PDB entry 8OIC | X-ray diffraction, 2.80 A resolution | chains A and C of the 4 polymer chains in the assembly

== Chain A (and C) ==
Name: Inosine-uridine preferring nucleoside hydrolase family protein
From: Trichomonas vaginalis
Notes: chain C of this document is another copy of the same molecule, construct and numbering; everything in this record applies to it too
UniProt: A2FTT0 (A2FTT0_TRIV3); residues 1-347 here = UniProt positions 1-347
Sequence (367 residues; numbered -19 to 347; the number before each row is that of its first residue; numbers below 1 keep their minus sign (Met-19 is residue -19)):
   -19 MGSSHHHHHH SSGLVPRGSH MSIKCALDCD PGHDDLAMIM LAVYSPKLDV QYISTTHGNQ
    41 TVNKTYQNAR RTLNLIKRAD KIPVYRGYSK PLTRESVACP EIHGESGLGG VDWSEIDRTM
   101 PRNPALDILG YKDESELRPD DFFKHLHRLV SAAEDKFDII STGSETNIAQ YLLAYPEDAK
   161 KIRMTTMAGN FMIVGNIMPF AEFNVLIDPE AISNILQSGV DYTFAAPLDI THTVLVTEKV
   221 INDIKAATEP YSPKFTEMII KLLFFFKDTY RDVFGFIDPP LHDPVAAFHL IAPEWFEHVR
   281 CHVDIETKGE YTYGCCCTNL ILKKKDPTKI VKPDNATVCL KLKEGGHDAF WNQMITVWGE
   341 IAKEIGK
Not modelled in the structure: -19 to 0, 79-84, 347 (chain C: -19 to 0, 77-84, 347)
Construct notes: initiating methionine (-19); expression tag (-18 to 0)
Bound ions: Ca2+: Asp10, Asp15, Thr142, Asp263 (together with bicine)
Residues lining bound ligands: bicine (BCN): Asp14, Asp15, Asn39, Thr142, Met167, Asn176, Ile177, Glu182, Phe183, Asn184, Leu208, Tyr250, His262, Asp263
Reported in the primary citation:
  - Ca2+ coordination: Asp10, Asp15, Thr142, Asp263
  - catalytic residues: His262 (citing earlier work)
  - catalytic residues: His83 (by similarity / conservation)

== Interface between chain A and chain C ==
Residue-residue contacts (51; chain A residue first):
  Asn170(A) - Phe180(C)
  Phe171(A) - Val174(C)
  Phe171(A) - Phe180(C)
  Met172(A) - Val174(C)
  Ile173(A) - Val174(C)
  Ile173(A) - Phe180(C)
  Val174(A) - Phe171(C)
  Val174(A) - Met172(C)
  Val174(A) - Ile173(C)
  Val174(A) - Val174(C)
  Asn176(A) - Ile301(C)
  Pro179(A) - Thr298(C)
  Phe180(A) - Asn170(C)
  Phe180(A) - Phe171(C)
  Phe180(A) - Ile173(C)
  Phe180(A) - Phe180(C)
  Phe180(A) - Cys296(C)
  Val253(A) - Ile301(C)
  Val253(A) - Lys304(C)
  Val253(A) - Lys305(C)
  Phe254(A) - Ile301(C)  hydrophobic
  Asp284(A) - Tyr291(C)
  Ile285(A) - Tyr291(C)
  Glu286(A) - Gly289(C)
  Glu286(A) - Glu290(C)  hydrogen bond (side chain-backbone)
  Glu286(A) - Tyr291(C)  hydrogen bond (side chain-backbone)
  Glu286(A) - Thr292(C)  hydrogen bond
  Lys288(A) - Glu290(C)  salt bridge
  Gly289(A) - Glu286(C)
  Gly289(A) - Gly289(C)
  Glu290(A) - Glu286(C)  hydrogen bond (backbone-side chain)
  Glu290(A) - Lys288(C)  salt bridge
  Tyr291(A) - Asp284(C)
  Tyr291(A) - Glu286(C)  hydrogen bond (backbone-side chain)
  Tyr291(A) - Cys297(C)  hydrophobic
  Thr292(A) - Glu286(C)  hydrogen bond
  Thr292(A) - Thr292(C)  hydrogen bond
  Thr292(A) - Cys295(C)
  Thr292(A) - Cys297(C)
  Cys295(A) - Phe180(C)  hydrophobic
  Cys295(A) - Thr292(C)
  Cys296(A) - Phe180(C)
  Cys297(A) - Pro179(C)  hydrophobic
  Cys297(A) - Tyr291(C)  hydrophobic
  Cys297(A) - Thr292(C)
  Thr298(A) - Pro179(C)
  Ile301(A) - Val253(C)
  Lys304(A) - Val253(C)
  Lys305(A) - Ile177(C)
  Lys305(A) - Val253(C)
  Lys305(A) - Phe254(C)
Other interface residues (no listed pair), chain A (27 interface residues in all): Ile177, Asp252
Other interface residues (no listed pair), chain C (27 interface residues in all): Asn176, Asp252, Ile285

== In short ==
Chain A and chain C each contribute 27 residues to their interface, with 7 hydrogen bonds and 2 salt bridges.
Polar contacts include Lys288(A)-Glu290(C), Glu286(A)-Glu290(C) and Glu286(A)-Tyr291(C). Bound to chain A:
bicine. From the paper: catalytic residues His262(A) and His83(A); Ca2+ coordination by Asp10(A), Asp15(A) and
Thr142(A) among others.
Both chains are Inosine-uridine preferring nucleoside hydrolase family protein (Trichomonas vaginalis). Entry
8OIC (Trichomonas vaginalis riboside hydrolase (His-tagged)) was determined by X-ray diffraction, deposited
together with 8OI7, 8OI9, 8OIA and 8OIB.
